PDB entry 5LWG | electron microscopy, 3.20 A resolution | chains A and D of the 4 polymer chains in the assembly

[Chain A]
Protein: VP1
From: Israeli acute paralysis virus
UniProtKB: G0Z733 (G0Z733_9VIRU); residues 1-208 here correspond to UniProt positions 701-908 (UniProt number = residue number + 700)
Amino-acid sequence (208 residues; numbered 1 to 208; the number before each row is that of its first residue):
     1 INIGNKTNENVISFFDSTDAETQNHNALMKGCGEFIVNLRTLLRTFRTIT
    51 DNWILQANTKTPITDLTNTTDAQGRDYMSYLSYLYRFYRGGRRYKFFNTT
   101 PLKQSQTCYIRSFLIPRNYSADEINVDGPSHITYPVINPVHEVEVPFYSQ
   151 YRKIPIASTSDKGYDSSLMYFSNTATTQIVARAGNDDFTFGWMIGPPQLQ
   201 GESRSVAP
From the paper describing this entry:
  - catalytic residues: Asp-186, Asp-187, Phe-188

[Chain D]
Protein: VP4
From: Israeli acute paralysis virus
UniProtKB: B3TZL5 (B3TZL5_9VIRU); residues 13-69 here correspond to UniProt positions 343-399 (UniProt number = residue number + 330)
Amino-acid sequence (57 residues; numbered 13 to 69; the number before each row is that of its first residue):
    13 TSENPKIGPISEVASGVKTTANGIERIPVIGEIAKPVTTAVKWFADVVGT
    63 VAAIFGW
Differences from the reference sequence: conflict Ile-19 (Val349 in B3TZL5)
From the paper describing this entry:
  - conformationally variable residues (order/disorder transition): Thr-13 to Trp-69

[How chain A and chain D interact]
Contacting residue pairs (5; chain A residue first):
  Glu-21(A) / Thr-32(D)
  Phe-35(A) / Asn-34(D)
  Val-37(A) / Ala-33(D)
  Arg-40(A) / Glu-44(D)  salt bridge
  Asp-187(A) / Lys-47(D)  salt bridge
Also at the interface, not in a pair above, chain A (6 interface residues in all): Asp-186
From the paper, about this interface:
  - interface residues, chain A: Asp-187(A)

[In short]
6 residues of chain A face 5 of chain D across their interface, with 2 salt bridges. Polar pairs include
Arg-40(A)/Glu-44(D) and Asp-187(A)/Lys-47(D). From the paper: catalytic residues Asp-186(A), Asp-187(A) and
Phe-188(A); the interface residue Asp-187(A).
Chain A is VP1 and chain D is VP4, both from Israeli acute paralysis virus; the structure, Israeli acute
paralysis virus heated to 63 degree - full particle, was determined by electron microscopy (same publication
as 5LWI).
